7TKA - chains 0 and 1 of the 27 polymer chains in the assembly; structure by electron microscopy, 7.10 A resolution (low resolution: residue-level contacts below are approximate; hydrogen-bond / salt-bridge calls are withheld).

Chain 0 (and 1):
Name: ATP synthase subunit 9, mitochondrial
From: Saccharomyces cerevisiae
Notes: chain 1 of this document is another copy of the same molecule, construct and numbering; everything in this record applies to it too
UniProtKB: P61829 (ATP9_YEAST); residue numbers follow UniProt; this construct covers 1-76
Sequence (76 residues; numbered 1 to 76; the number before each row is that of its first residue):
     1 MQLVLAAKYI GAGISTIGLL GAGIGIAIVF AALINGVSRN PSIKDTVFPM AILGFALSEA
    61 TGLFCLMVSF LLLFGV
Unresolved in the structure: 76
Curated features (UniProtKB/Swiss-Prot):
  - site: Glu59 (Reversibly protonated during proton transport)
  - modified residue: Met1 (N-formylmethionine)
  - natural variant: Thr46 (T46L: In strain: DS400/A3 and KL14-4A), Leu53 (L53F: In strain: DS400/A3, DS401 and 1 more), Leu57 (L57V: In oligomycin-resistant mutant and cross-resistance to venturicidin), Cys65 (C65S: In oligomycin-resistant mutant)

Interface between chain 0 and chain 1:
Residue-residue contacts (16; chain 0 residue first):
  Ala7(0) - Ile10(1)
  Gly11(0) - Tyr9(1)
  Gly11(0) - Ile10(1)
  Gly11(0) - Gly13(1)
  Ile14(0) - Gly13(1)
  Ser15(0) - Gly13(1)
  Gly18(0) - Thr16(1)
  Gly18(0) - Ile17(1)
  Gly18(0) - Leu19(1)
  Gly18(0) - Leu20(1)
  Gly21(0) - Leu20(1)
  Gly21(0) - Gly23(1)
  Gly21(0) - Ile24(1)
  Gly25(0) - Gly23(1)
  Gly25(0) - Ile24(1)
  Ser58(0) - Gly23(1)
Other interface residues (no listed pair), chain 0 (10 interface residues in all): Ala22, Arg39
Other interface residues (no listed pair), chain 1 (12 interface residues in all): Ala6, Ala27, Ser38

Summary:
10 residues of chain 0 and 12 residues of chain 1 are in contact.
Chain 0 and chain 1 are both ATP synthase subunit 9, mitochondrial (Saccharomyces cerevisiae); the structure,
Yeast ATP synthase State 1catalytic(e) with 10 mM ATP backbone model, was determined by electron microscopy,
deposited together with 7TJS, 7TJT, 7TJU, 7TJV, 7TJW, 7TJX and 30 further entries.
